PDB entry 5OXV | X-ray diffraction, 6.72 A resolution (low resolution: residue-level contacts below are approximate; hydrogen-bond / salt-bridge calls are withheld) | chains J and A of the 18 polymer chains in the assembly

Chain J:
Molecule: DNA STRAND 1 (601-based sequence model)
Source organism: synthetic construct
Sequence (312 nucleotides; each row starts with the number of its first residue; numbers below 1 keep their minus sign (DC-312 is residue -312)):
  -312 CTGCGCAGGATGTATATATCTGACACGTGCCTGGAGACTAGGGAGTAATC
  -262 CCCTTGGCGGTTAAAACGCGGGGGACAGCGCGTACGTGCGTTTAAGCGGT
  -212 GCTAGAGCTGTCTACGACCAATTGAGCGGCCTCGGCACCGGGATTCTCCA
  -162 GGAGTACTGCACAGGATGTATATATCTGACACGTGCCTGGAGACTAGGGA
  -112 GTAATCCCCTTGGCGGTTAAAACGCGGGGGACAGCGCGTACGTGCGTTTA
   -62 AGCGGTGCTAGAGCTGTCTACGACCAATTGAGCGGCCTCGGCACCGGGAT
   -12 TCTCCAGGGAGT
Not modelled in the structure: -2 to -1

Chain A:
Protein: Histone H3.2
Source organism: Xenopus laevis
UniProt: P84233 (H32_XENLA); residues 1-135 here correspond to UniProt positions 2-136 (UniProt number = residue number + 1)
Amino-acid sequence (135 residues; each row starts with the number of its first residue):
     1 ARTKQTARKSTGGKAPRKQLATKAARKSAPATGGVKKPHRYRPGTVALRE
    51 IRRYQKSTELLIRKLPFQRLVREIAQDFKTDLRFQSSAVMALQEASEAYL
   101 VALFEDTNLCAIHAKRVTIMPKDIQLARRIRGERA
Not modelled in the structure: 1-37, 135
Sequence notes: conflict Ala102 (Gly103 in P84233)
UniProt features mapped onto this chain:
  - modified residue: Arg2 (Asymmetric dimethylarginine), Thr3 (Phosphothreonine), Lys4 (Allysine), Gln5 (5-glutamyl dopamine), Thr6 (Phosphothreonine), Arg8 (Citrulline), Lys9 (N6,N6,N6-trimethyllysine), Ser10 (ADP-ribosylserine), Thr11 (Phosphothreonine), Lys14 (N6-(2-hydroxyisobutyryl)lysine), Arg17 (Asymmetric dimethylarginine), Lys18 (N6-(2-hydroxyisobutyryl)lysine), Lys23 (N6-(2-hydroxyisobutyryl)lysine), Arg26 (Citrulline), Lys27 (N6,N6,N6-trimethyllysine), Ser28 (ADP-ribosylserine), Lys36 (N6,N6,N6-trimethyllysine), Lys37 (N6-methyllysine), Tyr41 (Phosphotyrosine), Lys56 (N6,N6,N6-trimethyllysine) and 8 more in UniProt
  - lipidation: Cys110 (S-palmitoyl cysteine)

Chain J / chain A interface:
Contacting residue pairs (25; chain J residue first):
  DT-146(J) - His39(A)
  DT-146(J) - Tyr41(A)
  DG-145(J) - Tyr41(A)
  DG-145(J) - Arg49(A)
  DT-144(J) - Arg49(A)
  DA-143(J) - Lys56(A)
  DG-71(J) - Pro43(A)
  DG-71(J) - Gly44(A)
  DT-70(J) - Arg40(A)
  DT-70(J) - Tyr41(A)
  DT-70(J) - Arg42(A)
  DT-70(J) - Gly44(A)
  DT-70(J) - Thr45(A)
  DT-70(J) - Val46(A)
  DT-70(J) - Ala47(A)
  DG-69(J) - Arg40(A)
  DG-69(J) - Tyr41(A)
  DA-62(J) - Arg63(A)
  DA-62(J) - Leu65(A)
  DA-62(J) - Pro66(A)
  DA-62(J) - Arg69(A)
  DG-61(J) - Arg63(A)
  DG-61(J) - Lys64(A)
  DG-61(J) - Leu65(A)
  DG-52(J) - Arg83(A)
Also at the interface, not in a pair above, chain J (13 interface residues in all): DA-63, DA-53, DG-50
Also at the interface, not in a pair above, chain A (19 interface residues in all): Asp81, Gln85

In short:
13 residues of chain J and 19 residues of chain A are in contact.
Chain J is DNA STRAND 1 (601-based sequence model) (synthetic construct) and chain A is Histone H3.2 (Xenopus
laevis); the structure, Structure of the 4_601_157 tetranucleosome (C2 form), was determined by X-ray
diffraction (same publication as 5OY7).
